Entry 9GH6 (electron microscopy, 3.00 A resolution); this record covers chain D.

== Chain D ==
Molecule: Carcinoembryonic antigen-related cell adhesion molecule 1
Organism: Homo sapiens
UniProtKB: P13688 (CEAM1_HUMAN); numbering as in UniProt (aligned over 1-428)
Sequence (434 residues; numbered 1 to 434; the number before each row is that of its first residue):
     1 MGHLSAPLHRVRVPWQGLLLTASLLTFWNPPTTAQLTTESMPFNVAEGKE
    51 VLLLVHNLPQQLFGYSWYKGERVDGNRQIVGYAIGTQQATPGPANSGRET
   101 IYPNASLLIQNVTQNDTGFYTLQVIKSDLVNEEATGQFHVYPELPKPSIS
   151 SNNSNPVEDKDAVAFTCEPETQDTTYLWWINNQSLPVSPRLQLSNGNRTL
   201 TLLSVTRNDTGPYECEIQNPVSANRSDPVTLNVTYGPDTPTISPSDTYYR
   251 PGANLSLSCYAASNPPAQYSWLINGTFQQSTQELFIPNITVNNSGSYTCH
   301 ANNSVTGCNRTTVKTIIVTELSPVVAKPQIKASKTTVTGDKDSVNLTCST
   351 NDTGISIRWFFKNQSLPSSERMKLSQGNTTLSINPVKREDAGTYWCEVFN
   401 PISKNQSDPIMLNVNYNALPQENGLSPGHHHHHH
Unresolved in the structure: 1-34, 235-434
Differences from the reference sequence: expression tag (429-434)
Curated features (UniProtKB/Swiss-Prot):
  - modified residue: Q35 (Pyrrolidone carboxylic acid)
  - glycosylation (N-linked (GlcNAc...) asparagine): N104, N111, N115, N152, N182, N197, N208, N224, N232, N254, N274, N288, N292, N302, N309, N345, N351, N363, N378, N405
  - mutagenesis: N76 (N76A: Impairs interaction with HAVCR2), R77 to Q78 (Doesn't affect cell surface expression. Impairs phosphorylation), G81 (G81A: Impairs interaction with HAVCR2)
Disulfide bonds: C167-C215
Covalent attachments: N-acetylglucosamine (NAG) linked to N104, N111, N152, N182, N197, N208, N224
From the paper describing this entry:
  - specificity-determining residues: F63, Q78 (proposed by the authors, not directly observed)

== Overview ==
Covalently linked N-acetylglucosamine: at N104, N111, N152, N182, N197 and N208 and 1 more. UniProt lists 4
mutagenesis sites. The paper reports specificity determinants F63 and Q78.
Chain D is Carcinoembryonic antigen-related cell adhesion molecule 1 (Homo sapiens); the structure, CEACAM1
(35-234), focused refinement in the complex with CbpF, was determined by electron microscopy, deposited
together with 9GH4 and 9GH5.
